Entry 6FAH (X-ray diffraction, 3.13 A resolution); this record covers chains C and D of the 6 polymer chains in the assembly.

# Chain C (and D)
Protein: Caffeyl-CoA reductase-Etf complex subunit CarC
Source organism: Acetobacterium woodii (strain ATCC 29683 / DSM 1030 / JCM 2381 / KCTC 1655 / WB1)
Notes: EC 1.3.1.108; chain D of this document is another copy of the same molecule, construct and numbering; everything in this record applies to it too
UniProt: H6LGM6 (CARC_ACEWD); residue numbers follow UniProt; this construct covers 1-379
Sequence (379 residues; numbered 1 to 379; the number before each row is that of its first residue):
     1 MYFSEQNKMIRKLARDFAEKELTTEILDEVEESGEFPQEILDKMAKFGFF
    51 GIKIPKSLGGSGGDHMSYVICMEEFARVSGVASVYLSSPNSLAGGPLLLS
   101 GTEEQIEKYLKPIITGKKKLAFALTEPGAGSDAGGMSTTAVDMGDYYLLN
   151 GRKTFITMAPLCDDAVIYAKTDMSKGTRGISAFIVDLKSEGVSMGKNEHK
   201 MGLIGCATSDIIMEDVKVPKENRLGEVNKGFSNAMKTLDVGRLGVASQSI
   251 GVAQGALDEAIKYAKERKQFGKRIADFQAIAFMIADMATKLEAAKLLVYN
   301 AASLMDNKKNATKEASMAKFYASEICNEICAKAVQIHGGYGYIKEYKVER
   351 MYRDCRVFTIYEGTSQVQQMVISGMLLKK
Disulfide bonds: Cys330-Cys355
Ligand contacts:
  - FAD (flavin-adenine dinucleotide), molecule 1: Phe122, Leu124, Thr125, Gly130, Ser131, Phe155, Thr157, Lys200, Gln278, Val357, Ile360, Tyr361, Glu362, Gly363, Thr364, Gln366, Met370
  - FAD, molecule 2: Pro127, Arg152, Thr154, Phe155, Glu198, Asp210
  - FAD, molecule 3: Tyr263, Arg267, Gln269, Phe270, Ile274, Phe277, Ala279, Ile280, Gln335, Ile336, Gly338, Gly339, Tyr340, Tyr342
  - FAD, molecule 4: Tyr340, Ile343, Glu345, Tyr346
Swiss-Prot annotation at these positions:
  - active site: Glu362 (Proton acceptor)
  - binding site (FAD): Phe122 to Ser131, Phe155 to Thr157, Arg267, Gln278, Gln335 to Gly339, Thr364 to Gln366
  - binding site (substrate): Ser131, Asp239 to Arg242, Gly363

# Interface between chain C and chain D
Pairs across the interface - 62 pairs, chain C then chain D:
  Pro127(C) - Arg267(D)  hydrogen bond (backbone-side chain)
  Pro127(C) - Tyr340(D)  hydrogen bond (backbone-side chain)
  Gly128(C) - Arg267(D)
  Gly128(C) - Gln269(D)  hydrogen bond (backbone-side chain)
  Gly130(C) - Gln269(D)  hydrogen bond (backbone-side chain)
  Ser131(C) - Gln269(D)
  Ser131(C) - Phe270(D)
  Asp132(C) - Gln269(D)  hydrogen bond (backbone-side chain)
  Asp132(C) - Phe270(D)
  Phe155(C) - Tyr340(D)  hydrophobic
  Glu198(C) - Ile343(D)
  Glu198(C) - Glu345(D)
  His199(C) - Ile343(D)
  His199(C) - Lys344(D)  hydrogen bond (backbone-backbone)
  His199(C) - Glu345(D)  salt bridge
  Lys200(C) - Tyr342(D)
  Lys200(C) - Lys344(D)
  Met201(C) - Tyr342(D)  hydrogen bond (backbone-backbone)
  Met201(C) - Glu349(D)
  Met201(C) - Tyr352(D)  hydrophobic
  Gly202(C) - Tyr342(D)  hydrogen bond (backbone-side chain)
  Arg267(C) - Pro127(D)  hydrogen bond (side chain-backbone)
  Gln269(C) - Gly128(D)  hydrogen bond (side chain-backbone)
  Gln269(C) - Gly130(D)  hydrogen bond (side chain-backbone)
  Gln269(C) - Ser131(D)
  Gln269(C) - Asp132(D)  hydrogen bond (side chain-backbone)
  Phe270(C) - Asp132(D)
  Gln335(C) - Thr359(D)  hydrogen bond
  Gln335(C) - Ile360(D)
  Gln335(C) - Gln366(D)  hydrogen bond
  Gly338(C) - Ile360(D)
  Gly339(C) - Ile360(D)
  Tyr340(C) - Pro127(D)  hydrogen bond (side chain-backbone)
  Tyr340(C) - Phe155(D)  hydrophobic
  Tyr342(C) - Lys200(D)
  Tyr342(C) - Met201(D)  hydrogen bond (backbone-backbone)
  Tyr342(C) - Gly202(D)  hydrogen bond (side chain-backbone)
  Tyr342(C) - Leu203(D)
  Tyr342(C) - Arg353(D)
  Tyr342(C) - Asp354(D)
  Tyr342(C) - Val357(D)
  Ile343(C) - Glu198(D)
  Ile343(C) - His199(D)
  Lys344(C) - His199(D)  hydrogen bond (backbone-backbone)
  Glu345(C) - Glu198(D)
  Glu345(C) - His199(D)  salt bridge
  Glu349(C) - Met201(D)
  Tyr352(C) - Met201(D)  hydrophobic
  Tyr352(C) - Tyr352(D)  hydrogen bond
  Tyr352(C) - Arg356(D)  hydrogen bond
  Arg353(C) - Tyr342(D)  hydrogen bond (backbone-side chain)
  Asp354(C) - Tyr342(D)
  Arg356(C) - Val334(D)
  Arg356(C) - Tyr342(D)
  Arg356(C) - Tyr352(D)  hydrogen bond
  Val357(C) - Tyr342(D)  hydrophobic
  Thr359(C) - Gln335(D)  hydrogen bond
  Ile360(C) - Gln335(D)
  Ile360(C) - Gly338(D)
  Ile360(C) - Gly339(D)
  Ser365(C) - Gln335(D)
  Gln366(C) - Gln335(D)  hydrogen bond
Also at the interface, not in a pair above, chain C (38 interface residues in all): Glu126, Ala129, Thr154, Leu203, Val334, Thr364
Also at the interface, not in a pair above, chain D (36 interface residues in all): Ala129, Thr364, Ser365

# Summary
Chain C and chain D form an interface of 38 and 36 residues respectively, with 24 hydrogen bonds and 2 salt
bridges. Polar contacts include His199(C)-Glu345(D), Pro127(C)-Arg267(D) and Pro127(C)-Tyr340(D). Bound to
chain C: 4 copies of flavin-adenine dinucleotide.
Chain C and chain D are both Caffeyl-CoA reductase-Etf complex subunit CarC (Acetobacterium woodii (strain
ATCC 29683 / DSM 1030 / JCM 2381 / KCTC 1655 / WB1)); the structure, Molecular basis of the flavin-based
electron-bifurcating caffeyl-CoA reductase reaction, was determined by X-ray diffraction.
